PDB entry 6UQ1 | X-ray diffraction, 3.60 A resolution | chains B and J of the 13 polymer chains in the assembly

# Chain B
Molecule: DNA-directed RNA polymerase II subunit RPB2
Organism: Saccharomyces cerevisiae (strain ATCC 204508 / S288c)
Notes: EC 2.7.7.6
Reference sequence: P08518 (RPB2_YEAST); residues 1-1224 here = UniProt positions 1-1224
Amino-acid sequence (1224 residues; numbered 1 to 1224; the number before each row is that of its first residue):
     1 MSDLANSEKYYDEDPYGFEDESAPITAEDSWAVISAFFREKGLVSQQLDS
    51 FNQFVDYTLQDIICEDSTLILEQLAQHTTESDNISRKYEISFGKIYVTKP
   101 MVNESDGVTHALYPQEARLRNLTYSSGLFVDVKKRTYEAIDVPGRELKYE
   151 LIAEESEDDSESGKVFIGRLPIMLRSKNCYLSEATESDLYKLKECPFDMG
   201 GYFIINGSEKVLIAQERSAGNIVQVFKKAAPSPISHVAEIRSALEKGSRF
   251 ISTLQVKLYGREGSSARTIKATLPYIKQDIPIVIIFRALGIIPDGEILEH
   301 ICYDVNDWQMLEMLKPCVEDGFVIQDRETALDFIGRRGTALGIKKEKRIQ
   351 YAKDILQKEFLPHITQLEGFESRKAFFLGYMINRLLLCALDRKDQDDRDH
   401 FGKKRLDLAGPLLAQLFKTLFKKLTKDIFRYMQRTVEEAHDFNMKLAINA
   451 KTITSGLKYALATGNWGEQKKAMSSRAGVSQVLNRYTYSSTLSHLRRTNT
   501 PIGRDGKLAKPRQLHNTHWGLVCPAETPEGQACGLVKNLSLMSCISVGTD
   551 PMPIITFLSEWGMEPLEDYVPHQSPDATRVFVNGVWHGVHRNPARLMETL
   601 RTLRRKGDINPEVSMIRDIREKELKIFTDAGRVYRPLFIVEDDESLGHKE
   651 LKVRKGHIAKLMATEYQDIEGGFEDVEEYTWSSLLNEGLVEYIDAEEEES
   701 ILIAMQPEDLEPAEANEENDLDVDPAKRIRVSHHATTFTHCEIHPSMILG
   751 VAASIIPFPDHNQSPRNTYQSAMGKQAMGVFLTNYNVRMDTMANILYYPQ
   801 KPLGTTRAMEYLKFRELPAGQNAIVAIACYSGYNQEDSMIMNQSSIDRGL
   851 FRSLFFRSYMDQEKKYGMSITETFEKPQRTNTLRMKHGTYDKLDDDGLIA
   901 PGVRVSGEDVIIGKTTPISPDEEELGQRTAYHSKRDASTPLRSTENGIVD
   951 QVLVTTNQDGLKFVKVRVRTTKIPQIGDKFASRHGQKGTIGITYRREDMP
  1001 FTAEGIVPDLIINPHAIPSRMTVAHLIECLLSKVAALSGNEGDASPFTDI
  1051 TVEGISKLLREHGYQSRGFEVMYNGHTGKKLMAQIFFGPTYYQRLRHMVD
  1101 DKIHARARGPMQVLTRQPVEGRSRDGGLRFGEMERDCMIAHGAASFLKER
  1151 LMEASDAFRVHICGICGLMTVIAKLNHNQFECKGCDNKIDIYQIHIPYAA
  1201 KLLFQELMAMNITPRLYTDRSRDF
Disordered / not traced: 1-19, 76-85, 139-161, 338-344, 439-445, 503-508, 644-646, 669-675, 715-720, 920-929, 1222-1224
Ion coordination: Zn2+: Cys1182, Cys1185

# Chain J
Molecule: DNA-directed RNA polymerases I, II, and III subunit RPABC5
Organism: Saccharomyces cerevisiae (strain ATCC 204508 / S288c)
Reference sequence: P22139 (RPAB5_YEAST); residue numbers follow UniProt; this construct covers 1-70
Amino-acid sequence (70 residues; row label = number of the first residue in the row):
     1 MIVPVRCFSCGKVVGDKWESYLNLLQEDELDEGTALSRLGLKRYCCRRMI
    51 LTHVDLIEKFLRYNPLEKRD
Disordered / not traced: 66-70
Swiss-Prot annotation at these positions:
  - binding site (Zn(2+)): Cys7, Cys10, Cys45, Cys46
  - cross-link: Lys59 (Glycyl lysine isopeptide (Lys-Gly) (interchain with G-Cter in ubiquitin))
Ion coordination: Zn2+: Cys7, Cys10, Cys45, Cys46

# Chain B / chain J interface
Contacting residue pairs - 62 pairs, chain B then chain J:
  Glu186(B) - Arg62(J)  salt bridge
  Tyr190(B) - Lys59(J)
  Tyr190(B) - Arg62(J)
  Tyr190(B) - Tyr63(J)  hydrophobic
  Cys195(B) - Tyr63(J)
  Pro196(B) - Tyr63(J)
  Thr783(B) - Phe60(J)
  Thr783(B) - Tyr63(J)  hydrogen bond
  Asn784(B) - Tyr63(J)  hydrogen bond (backbone-side chain)
  Tyr785(B) - Met1(J)  hydrogen bond
  Tyr785(B) - Phe60(J)  hydrophobic
  Ile795(B) - Met1(J)  hydrophobic
  Leu796(B) - Met1(J)
  Tyr797(B) - Met1(J)  hydrogen bond (backbone-backbone)
  Tyr798(B) - Met1(J)
  Tyr798(B) - Ile2(J)
  Tyr798(B) - Pro4(J)  hydrophobic
  Pro799(B) - Met1(J)
  Gln800(B) - Arg48(J)
  Gln800(B) - Met49(J)
  Gln800(B) - Thr52(J)  hydrogen bond
  Lys801(B) - Leu51(J)
  Lys801(B) - Thr52(J)  hydrogen bond (backbone-backbone)
  Lys801(B) - Val54(J)
  Leu803(B) - Leu51(J)  hydrophobic
  Leu803(B) - Thr52(J)
  Arg815(B) - Val54(J)
  Glu816(B) - Leu56(J)
  Gln821(B) - Phe8(J)
  Asn822(B) - Arg48(J)  hydrogen bond (backbone-side chain)
  Asn822(B) - Thr52(J)
  Ile824(B) - Tyr44(J)  hydrophobic
  Ile824(B) - Cys45(J)  hydrophobic
  Ile824(B) - Arg48(J)
  Asn842(B) - Phe8(J)
  Ser845(B) - Phe8(J)
  Arg848(B) - Cys7(J)
  Arg848(B) - Phe8(J)  hydrogen bond (side chain-backbone)
  Arg848(B) - Ser9(J)
  Arg848(B) - Cys10(J)  hydrogen bond (side chain-backbone)
  Arg848(B) - Gly11(J)
  Leu850(B) - Phe8(J)  hydrophobic
  Arg996(B) - Ser9(J)
  Arg996(B) - Cys10(J)
  Glu1004(B) - Arg43(J)
  Ile1006(B) - Tyr44(J)
  Ile1006(B) - Cys45(J)  hydrophobic
  Val1007(B) - Ser9(J)
  Asp1009(B) - Phe8(J)
  Asp1009(B) - Ser9(J)  hydrogen bond
  Asp1009(B) - Arg48(J)  salt bridge
  Lys1033(B) - Tyr44(J)
  Ala1035(B) - Leu51(J)
  Ala1036(B) - Arg47(J)
  Leu1037(B) - Tyr44(J)  hydrophobic
  Leu1037(B) - Arg47(J)
  Ser1038(B) - Gly33(J)
  Gly1039(B) - Glu32(J)
  Gly1039(B) - Leu51(J)
  Tyr1064(B) - Tyr44(J)
  Glu1070(B) - Tyr44(J)  hydrogen bond
  Phe1087(B) - Tyr44(J)
Other interface residues (no listed pair), chain B (46 interface residues in all): Lys193, Glu194, Val780, Leu817, Ala823, Ser844, Gly849, Asn1040
Other interface residues (no listed pair), chain J (28 interface residues in all): Arg6, Asp31, His53, Pro65

# Overview
Chain B and chain J form an interface of 46 and 28 residues respectively; the contacts include 11 hydrogen
bonds and 2 salt bridges. Polar contacts include Glu186(B)-Arg62(J), Asp1009(B)-Arg48(J) and
Thr783(B)-Tyr63(J). UniProt lists 4 Zn2+-binding residues on chain J.
Here chain B is DNA-directed RNA polymerase II subunit RPB2 and chain J is DNA-directed RNA polymerases I, II,
and III subunit RPABC5, both from Saccharomyces cerevisiae (strain ATCC 204508 / S288c). Entry 6UQ1 (RNA
polymerase II elongation complex with 5-guanidinohydantoin lesion in state 6) was determined by X-ray
diffraction (same publication as 6UPX, 6UPY, 6UPZ, 6UQ0, 6UQ2 and 6UQ3).
